5KKR - chains B and C; structure by X-ray diffraction, 3.51 A resolution.

Chain B:
Name: Kinase suppressor of Ras 2
From: Homo sapiens
Notes: EC 2.7.11.1
Reference sequence: Q6VAB6 (KSR2_HUMAN); residue numbers follow UniProt; this construct covers 634-950
Chain sequence (319 residues; row label = number of the first residue in the row):
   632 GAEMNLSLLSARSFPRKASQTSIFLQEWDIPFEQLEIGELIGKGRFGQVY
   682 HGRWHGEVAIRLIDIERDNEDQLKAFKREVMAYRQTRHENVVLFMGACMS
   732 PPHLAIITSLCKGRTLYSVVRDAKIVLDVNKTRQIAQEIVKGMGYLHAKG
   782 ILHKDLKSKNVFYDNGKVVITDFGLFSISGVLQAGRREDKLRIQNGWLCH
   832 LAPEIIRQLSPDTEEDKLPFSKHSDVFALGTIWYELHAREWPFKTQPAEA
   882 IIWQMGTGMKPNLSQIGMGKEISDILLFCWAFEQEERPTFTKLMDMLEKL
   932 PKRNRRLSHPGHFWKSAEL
Not modelled in the structure: 632-649, 674-676, 815-819, 844-846, 933-950
Construct notes: expression tag (632-633)
Swiss-Prot annotation at these positions:
  - active site: Asp786 (Proton donor/acceptor)
  - binding site (ATP): Ile672 to Val680, Lys788, Asp803
Small-molecule neighbours: 6U7 (6,7-dimethoxy-N-(2-methyl-4-phenoxy-phenyl)quinazolin-4-amine): Ile672, Val680, Ala690, Ile691, Arg692, Tyr714, Val723, Phe725, Ile737, Thr739, Ser740, Leu741, Cys742, Gly744, Phe793, Thr802, Asp803, Phe804, Leu806
From the paper describing this entry:
  - binding site for 6U7: Arg692, Tyr714, Phe725, Thr739, Cys742, Thr802, Asp803, Phe804
  - contacts within the chain: Arg692-Asp803
  - specificity-determining residues: Thr802 (proposed by the authors, not directly observed)
  - conformationally variable residues (loop rearrangement, order/disorder transition): Lys674 to Arg676, Trp685, His686, Ile809 to Gln814
  - self-association interface (contacts with another copy of this molecule): Trp685, His686
  - mutagenesis - R718H, W884D: decreased signaling

Chain C:
Name: Dual specificity mitogen-activated protein kinase kinase 1
From: Oryctolagus cuniculus
Notes: EC 2.7.12.2
Reference sequence: P29678 (MP2K1_RABIT); numbering as in UniProt (aligned over 1-393)
Chain sequence (395 residues; row label = number of the first residue in the row; numbers below 1 keep their minus sign (Gly-1 is residue -1)):
    -1 GAMPKKKPTPIQLNPAPDGSAVNGTSSAETNLEALQKKLEELELDEQQRK
    49 RLEAFLTQKQKVGELKDDDFEKISELGAGNGGVVFKVSHKPSGLVMARKL
    99 IHLEIKPAIRNQIIRELQVLHECNSPYIVGFYGAFYSDGEISICMEHMDG
   149 GSLDQVLKKAGRIPEQILGKVSIAVIKGLTYLREKHKIMHRDVKPSNILV
   199 NSRGEIKLCDFGVSGQLIDSMANSFVGTRSYMSPERLQGTHYSVQSDIWS
   249 MGLSLVEMAVGRYPIPPPDAKELELMFGCQVEGDAAETPPRPRTPGRPLS
   299 SYGMDSRPPMAIFELLDYIVNEPPPKLPSAVFSLEFQDFVNKCLIKNPAE
   349 RADLKQLMVHAFIKRSDAEEVDFAGWLCSTIGLNQPSTPTHAAGV
Not modelled in the structure: -1 to 40, 78-80, 278-306, 382-393
Construct notes: expression tag (-1 to 0)
Swiss-Prot annotation at these positions:
  - region: Glu270 to Pro307 (RAF1-binding)
  - active site: Asp190 (Proton acceptor)
  - binding site (ATP): Leu74 to Val82, Lys97
  - site: Pro8, Ile9 (Cleavage)
  - modified residue: Ser218 (Phosphoserine), Ser222 (Phosphoserine), Thr286 (Phosphothreonine), Thr292 (Phosphothreonine), Ser298 (Phosphoserine)
From the paper describing this entry:
  - post-translational modification sites: Ser218, Ser222
  - mutagenesis - S18A/T23A/S24A/S72A: unchanged signaling

Chain B / chain C interface:
Residue-residue contacts (45; chain B residue first):
  Asp820(B) - Thr226(C)
  Lys821(B) - Lys192(C)
  Lys821(B) - Phe223(C)
  Lys821(B) - Val224(C)
  Lys821(B) - Gly225(C)  hydrogen bond (backbone-backbone)
  Leu822(B) - Phe223(C)
  Leu822(B) - Val224(C)  hydrogen bond (backbone-backbone)
  Leu822(B) - Ile310(C)  hydrophobic
  Arg823(B) - Asn221(C)
  Arg823(B) - Phe223(C)
  Ile824(B) - Asn221(C)
  Ile824(B) - Ser222(C)  hydrogen bond (backbone-backbone)
  Ile824(B) - Val224(C)  hydrophobic
  Gln825(B) - Asn221(C)
  Asn826(B) - Ala220(C)
  Asn826(B) - Asn221(C)  hydrogen bond (side chain-backbone)
  Arg838(B) - Phe311(C)
  Gln839(B) - Ala309(C)
  Gln839(B) - Ile310(C)  hydrogen bond (backbone-backbone)
  Leu840(B) - Met308(C)
  Leu840(B) - Ala309(C)  hydrophobic
  Gln877(B) - Gly237(C)
  Pro878(B) - Met230(C)  hydrophobic
  Pro878(B) - Arg234(C)
  Glu880(B) - Val224(C)
  Glu880(B) - Ser228(C)  hydrogen bond
  Glu880(B) - Met230(C)
  Glu880(B) - Leu235(C)
  Glu880(B) - Leu314(C)
  Ala881(B) - Arg234(C)
  Ala881(B) - Leu235(C)
  Ile883(B) - Ile310(C)  hydrophobic
  Ile883(B) - Phe311(C)
  Ile883(B) - Leu314(C)  hydrophobic
  Trp884(B) - Leu235(C)
  Trp884(B) - Gln236(C)
  Trp884(B) - Phe311(C)
  Trp884(B) - Leu314(C)
  Trp884(B) - Asp315(C)  hydrogen bond
  Trp884(B) - Val318(C)  hydrophobic
  Gln885(B) - Leu235(C)
  Gln885(B) - Gln236(C)
  Gln885(B) - Gly237(C)
  Gly887(B) - Phe311(C)
  Thr888(B) - Phe311(C)
Interface residues without a listed pair, chain B (22 interface residues in all): Ile837, Ser841, Met890
Interface residues without a listed pair, chain C (23 interface residues in all): Met219, Asn319
The authors on this interface:
  - interface residues, chain C: Ser218(C)

In short:
22 residues of chain B and 23 residues of chain C are in contact, with 7 hydrogen bonds. Among the polar pairs
are Asn826(B)-Asn221(C), Glu880(B)-Ser228(C) and Trp884(B)-Asp315(C). Bound to chain B: compound 6U7. From the
paper: a binding site for 6U7 at Arg692(B), Tyr714(B) and Phe725(B) among others; R718H and W884D of chain B
reduce signaling.
Here chain B is Kinase suppressor of Ras 2 (Homo sapiens) and chain C is Dual specificity mitogen-activated
protein kinase kinase 1 (Oryctolagus cuniculus). Entry 5KKR (KSR2:MEK1 Complex Bound to the Small Molecule
APS-2-79) was determined by X-ray diffraction.
